Entry 1UCJ (X-ray diffraction, 1.81 A resolution); this record covers chain A.

# Chain A
Protein: Guanyl-specific ribonuclease Sa
From: Streptomyces aureofaciens
Notes: EC 3.1.27.3
UniProt: P05798 (RNSA_STRAU); numbering as in UniProt (aligned over 1-96)
Sequence (96 residues; numbered 1 to 96; the number before each row is that of its first residue):
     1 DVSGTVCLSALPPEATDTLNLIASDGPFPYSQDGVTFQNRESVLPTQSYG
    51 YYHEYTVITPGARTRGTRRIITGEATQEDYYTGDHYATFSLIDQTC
Cystine bridges: Cys-7/Cys-96
Differences from the reference sequence: engineered mutation Thr-36 (Val in P05798)
UniProt features mapped onto this chain:
  - active site: Glu-54 (Proton acceptor), His-85 (Proton donor)
  - mutagenesis: Asn-39 (N39A/D/S: Decreases protein stability)

# Summary
Curated annotation (UniProt) lists active-site residues Glu-54 and His-85 and one mutagenesis site.
Chain A is Guanyl-specific ribonuclease Sa (Streptomyces aureofaciens); the structure, Mutants of RNase Sa,
was determined by X-ray diffraction, deposited together with 1UCI, 1UCK and 1UCL.
